PDB entry 4Z78 | X-ray diffraction, 2.30 A resolution | chains A and C of the 3 polymer chains in the assembly

# Chain A
Name: H-2 class I histocompatibility antigen, K-D alpha chain
Source organism: Mus musculus
Reference sequence: P01902 (HA1D_MOUSE); residues 1-275 here correspond to UniProt positions 22-296 (UniProt number = residue number + 21)
Amino-acid sequence (277 residues; numbered 0 to 276; the number before each row is that of its first residue; numbering starts at 0):
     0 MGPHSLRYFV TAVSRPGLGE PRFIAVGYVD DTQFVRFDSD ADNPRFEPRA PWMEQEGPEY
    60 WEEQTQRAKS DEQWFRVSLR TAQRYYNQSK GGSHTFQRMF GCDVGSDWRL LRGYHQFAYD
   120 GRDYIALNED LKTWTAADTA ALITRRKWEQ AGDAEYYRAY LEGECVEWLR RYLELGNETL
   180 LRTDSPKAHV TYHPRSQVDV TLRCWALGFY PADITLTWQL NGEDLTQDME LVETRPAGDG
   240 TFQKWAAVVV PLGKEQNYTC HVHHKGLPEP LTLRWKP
Construct notes: initiating methionine (0); conflict H114 (Gln135 in P01902); expression tag (276)
Disulfide bonds: C101-C164, C203-C259
Curated features (UniProtKB/Swiss-Prot):
  - region: K275 (Connecting peptide)
  - glycosylation (N-linked (GlcNAc...) asparagine): N86, N176, N256
Reported in the primary citation:
  - conformationally variable residues (side-chain flip): Y84

# Chain C
Name: Insulin
Source organism: Homo sapiens
Reference sequence: P01308 (INS_HUMAN); residues 1-10 here correspond to UniProt positions 39-48 (UniProt number = residue number + 38)
Amino-acid sequence (10 residues; numbered 1 to 10; the number before each row is that of its first residue):
     1 LYLVCGERGF
Reported in the primary citation:
  - mutagenesis - G9V: increased signaling

# How chain A and chain C interact
Contacting residue pairs - 46 pairs, chain A then chain C:
  L5(A) - L1(C)
  Y7(A) - L1(C)  hydrogen bond (side chain-backbone)
  Y7(A) - Y2(C)  hydrogen bond (side chain-backbone)
  V9(A) - Y2(C)
  F22(A) - Y2(C)
  E62(A) - L1(C)
  Q63(A) - L1(C)
  Q63(A) - Y2(C)  hydrogen bond (side chain-backbone)
  R66(A) - L1(C)
  R66(A) - Y2(C)  hydrogen bond (side chain-backbone)
  R66(A) - L3(C)
  R66(A) - V4(C)
  S69(A) - V4(C)
  S69(A) - G6(C)
  D70(A) - Y2(C)  hydrogen bond
  D70(A) - V4(C)
  D70(A) - C5(C)  hydrogen bond (side chain-backbone)
  W73(A) - C5(C)
  W73(A) - R8(C)  hydrogen bond (side chain-backbone)
  W73(A) - G9(C)
  S77(A) - G9(C)
  S77(A) - F10(C)
  Y84(A) - F10(C)  hydrophobic
  R97(A) - Y2(C)
  R97(A) - L3(C)  hydrogen bond (side chain-backbone)
  R97(A) - C5(C)
  F99(A) - Y2(C)  hydrophobic
  F99(A) - L3(C)
  H114(A) - R8(C)
  F116(A) - R8(C)
  Y123(A) - F10(C)
  T143(A) - F10(C)
  K146(A) - F10(C)
  W147(A) - R8(C)
  W147(A) - G9(C)
  D152(A) - R8(C)  salt bridge
  Y155(A) - L3(C)  hydrophobic
  Y156(A) - L3(C)  hydrophobic
  Y156(A) - V4(C)  hydrogen bond (side chain-backbone)
  Y156(A) - C5(C)  hydrogen bond (side chain-backbone)
  Y156(A) - R8(C)
  Y159(A) - L1(C)  hydrogen bond (side chain-backbone)
  Y159(A) - L3(C)  hydrophobic
  E163(A) - L1(C)
  W167(A) - L1(C)
  Y171(A) - L1(C)  hydrogen bond (side chain-backbone)
Other interface residues (no listed pair), chain A (35 interface residues in all): A24, F45, A67, T80, F95, W133, A139, I142
Other interface residues (no listed pair), chain C (10 interface residues in all): E7
From the paper, about this interface:
  - pairs named by the authors: Y84(A)-F10(C) (pi stacking)

# Overview
35 residues of chain A and 10 residues of chain C are in contact; the contacts include 12 hydrogen bonds and 1
salt bridge. Polar contacts include D152(A)-R8(C), Y7(A)-L1(C) and Y7(A)-Y2(C). The paper describes pi
stacking between Y84(A) and F10(C). From the paper: G9V of chain C increases signaling; conformational
variability at Y84(A).
Here chain A is H-2 class I histocompatibility antigen, K-D alpha chain (Mus musculus) and chain C is Insulin
(Homo sapiens). Entry 4Z78 (Weak TCR binding to an unstable insulin epitope drives type 1 diabetes) was
determined by X-ray diffraction, deposited together with 4WDI and 4Z76.
